7ZOQ - chains A and B of the 3 polymer chains in the assembly; structure by electron microscopy, 3.20 A resolution.

== Chain A ==
Name: Tpr-chat
From: Desulfonema magnum
Amino-acid sequence (822 residues; numbered 1 to 822; the number before each row is that of its first residue):
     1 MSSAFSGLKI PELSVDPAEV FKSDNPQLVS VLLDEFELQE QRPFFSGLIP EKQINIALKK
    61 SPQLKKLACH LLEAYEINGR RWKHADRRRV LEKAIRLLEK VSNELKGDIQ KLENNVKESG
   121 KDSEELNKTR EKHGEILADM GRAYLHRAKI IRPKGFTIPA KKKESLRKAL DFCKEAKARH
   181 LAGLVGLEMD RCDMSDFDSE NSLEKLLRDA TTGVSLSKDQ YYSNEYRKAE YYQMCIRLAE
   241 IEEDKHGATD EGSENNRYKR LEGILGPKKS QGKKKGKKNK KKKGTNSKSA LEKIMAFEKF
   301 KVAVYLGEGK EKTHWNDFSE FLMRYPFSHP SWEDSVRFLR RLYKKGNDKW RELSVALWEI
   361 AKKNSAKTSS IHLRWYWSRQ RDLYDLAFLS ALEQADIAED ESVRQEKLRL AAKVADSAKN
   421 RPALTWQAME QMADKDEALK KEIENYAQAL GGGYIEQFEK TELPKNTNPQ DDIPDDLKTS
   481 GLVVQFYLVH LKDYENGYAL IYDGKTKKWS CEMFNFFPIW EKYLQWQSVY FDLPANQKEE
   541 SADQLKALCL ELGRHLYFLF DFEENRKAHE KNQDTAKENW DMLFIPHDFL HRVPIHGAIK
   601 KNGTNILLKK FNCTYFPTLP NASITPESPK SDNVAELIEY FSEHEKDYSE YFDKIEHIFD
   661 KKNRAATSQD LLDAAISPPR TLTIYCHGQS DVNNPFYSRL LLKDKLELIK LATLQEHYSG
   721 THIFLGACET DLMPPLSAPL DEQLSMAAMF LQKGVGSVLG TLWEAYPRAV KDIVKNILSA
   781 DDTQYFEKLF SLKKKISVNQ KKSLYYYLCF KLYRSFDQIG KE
Disordered / not traced: 1, 462-470
What the authors report for this chain:
  - catalytic residues: Cys728 (proposed by the authors, not directly observed)

== Chain B ==
Name: cas7-11
From: Desulfonema magnum
Amino-acid sequence (1799 residues; each row starts with the number of its first residue):
     1 MGSSHHHHHH SQDPMQHIIP LTITFLESFR VIEWHKSSDR NSLRFLRGYA YARWHRSLKN
    61 NKGRPYITGT LVRSAIIRAA EELLWLNDGN YKGAICCPGE FNGSNAKVFR EGKARRLRRR
   121 QTLTWPTKCA CHEKEPCPFC LLLGRYEKSS KTSKSPVLNN VNFSNFNVLG KEKEFLNIED
   181 VADMRVVNRV DQQSGKAEDF FNIWEITDGA WKIFRGEIQV SDKGWSDEEN FSKFLTLLKG
   241 ASVLVDKISG GLCYLTLDKP ELAELPAVKT EKDVLEPGDD ASVLEISRPP YWNNMLNLAG
   301 TISEAFERED KLVHLRLFAD TVRELRRSDI ETLDLPKGHA DRLGKPSDHF IWDIEINKKV
   361 KLRNWLFWIF NEFRDTYAYF DWRTFCEALG QALYLEAKKQ VPNQFSSERP VGATPAMEVK
   421 TPEHDPGRAA QGPRYEWLIK GELVSQTPFF FGWSTEADNR EHTNLKLLAA RDGRLRLPLS
   481 VLRGILRRDI KVVLDNKCRA ELAMKQPCSC PVCNLMKKIT IRDSFSSNYA EPPKIRHKIR
   541 LDPKSGTVAK GALFDSEVGP RGVVFPFELR LRSADDTLPQ ALKTVFSWWQ QGTVSFSGDA
   601 GTGKGIFCLR NLKSIRWDLK TEMDKYAATL GGRKTPVGKW DKCHIPDDKT YPWVKETVEI
   661 SVCSPFITKD PVNSLIDSAG YDAICYTTVD LEKSENINSL PESEISLLFE MFDLQYPMSY
   721 LFPNKDIYLL KGESFRGMLR TAVGRGENLL LREHEDCSCT LCRIFGNEHN AGKIRVEDFI
   781 IQGEPRTKLV DRVAIDRFTA GAKDKFKFDA APIVGTPTNK LKFRGNIWIH RDLDGLACES
   841 LKLALEDIEN GLYPFGGLGN AGFGWVNYNP LSHPAQEENK ADFSLTKKME LNWSMKELST
   901 DKIYWPHYFL PFGKKVLREK TPPSHACIDE NEDSELYSGK IVCTLETRTP LIIPDSEFQG
   961 EEHKSYDFFN LNGELCIPGS EIRGMISSVF EALTNSCMRI FDEKKRLSWR MNPNKKDKKN
  1021 NNRRELDDFI PGRVTNDRKM EEMKEYRYPF YDQAITANDK QNKYFDQWEA TIELTDESLE
  1081 KLKAEKILQS VLDALRPLTK KKEKYKNTET FVFDLKKFIG KIDDNQQMIS EALERGKVRL
  1141 TGNSLKQISK TKKIPRQILN QLKGLKDNTY ENREQFISVL KTTVRGINDE QISLILDNID
  1201 EDVRLTDLSL TKIRKAKVPQ TLVDMLADLK KDEPYKNEKE FLSEFKKKMG EIIGLILKHA
  1261 AKTGGDVPRY NHPTPTDKML LSLAAYNRNH KHENGKAEYR IVKPKHNLKV DFMFAVTPFE
  1321 NPFKGYNPAA VVEEPVGGYL KVSGPNKIEK VKKVNPNSVS VRDDKNQEII HNGVYLRKIT
  1381 VANAKSKNKL RERLVPEFAW YDKDSEAAYA MTKRCERVFV EIGAKPIPIQ PSAREKFKIL
  1441 TQEYQKNAKQ QKTPEAFQTI LPKDGELRPG DLVYFREDKK TNTVTDIIPV RISRTVDDEV
  1501 LARKIPDDVG DVRPCVREIL DKEKQKEIAD AGVKEVFQHH PDGLCPACSL FGTTFYKGRI
  1561 AFGFAFHKDK DPELANNGKH ITLPLLERPR PTWSMPKKES RVPGRKFYVH HQGWERVIKH
  1621 SNLDESDPNA TKQTVNNRSV QAIKEEQKFQ FEVRFENLRE WELGLLVYVL QLEPQFAHKL
  1681 GMGKALGFGS VRIRVGEIHS GPKELDESRL VSSAMKKMEE IWDRDKNVLE KLFRLLYFNE
  1741 SKDIKVRYPK LQKEKEEEEE ESGYMELAKE EYQPEQRRNK LTNPWEGWGN ILKKPAILI
Disordered / not traced: 1-15, 264-274, 458-462, 694-724, 1016-1021, 1318-1338, 1404, 1793-1799
Bound ions: Zn2+ site 1: Cys97, Cys131, Cys137, Cys140; Zn2+ site 2: Cys498, Cys508, Cys510, Cys513; Zn2+ site 3: His754, Cys757, Cys759, Cys762; Zn2+ site 4: Cys997, Cys1515, Cys1545, Cys1548
What the authors report for this chain:
  - contacts within the chain: Asp310-Lys1526 (salt bridge)
  - catalytic residues: Asp682 (by similarity / conservation)

== Chain A / chain B interface ==
Contacting residue pairs (69; chain A residue first):
  Pro26(A) - Phe1537(B)  hydrophobic
  Gln27(A) - Ala1531(B)  hydrogen bond (side chain-backbone)
  Gln27(A) - Val1533(B)
  Ser30(A) - Val1533(B)
  Ser30(A) - Val1536(B)
  Leu38(A) - Lys544(B)
  Gln39(A) - Lys544(B)  hydrogen bond (backbone-side chain)
  Gln41(A) - Lys544(B)
  Gln41(A) - Leu751(B)
  Gln41(A) - Ser924(B)
  Gln41(A) - Glu932(B)
  Arg42(A) - Lys544(B)
  Arg42(A) - Thr921(B)  hydrogen bond
  Arg42(A) - Pro922(B)
  Arg42(A) - Ser924(B)
  Arg42(A) - Glu932(B)  salt bridge
  Pro43(A) - Lys544(B)
  Pro43(A) - Ser545(B)
  Pro43(A) - Lys920(B)
  Pro43(A) - Thr921(B)
  Pro43(A) - Pro922(B)
  Pro43(A) - Tyr1556(B)  hydrophobic
  Phe44(A) - Lys920(B)
  Phe45(A) - Lys920(B)  hydrogen bond (backbone-backbone)
  Phe45(A) - Pro922(B)
  Phe45(A) - His1539(B)
  Phe45(A) - Gly1543(B)
  Phe45(A) - Leu1544(B)  hydrophobic
  Phe45(A) - Tyr1556(B)  hydrophobic
  Ser46(A) - Gln1538(B)
  Ser46(A) - His1540(B)
  Ser46(A) - Pro1541(B)  hydrogen bond (side chain-backbone)
  Gly47(A) - Val1536(B)
  Gly47(A) - Gln1538(B)
  Gly47(A) - His1540(B)
  Gly47(A) - Pro1541(B)
  Leu48(A) - Val1536(B)  hydrogen bond (backbone-backbone)
  Leu48(A) - Phe1537(B)  hydrophobic
  Ile49(A) - Phe1537(B)
  Glu51(A) - Lys1522(B)  salt bridge
  Glu51(A) - Lys1524(B)
  Lys52(A) - Lys1524(B)
  Asn55(A) - Glu1527(B)
  Ile56(A) - Ala1531(B)  hydrophobic
  Ile56(A) - Val1533(B)  hydrophobic
  Leu58(A) - Ala1531(B)  hydrophobic
  Arg88(A) - Glu755(B)  salt bridge
  Ala160(A) - Thr414(B)
  Lys161(A) - Thr414(B)
  Glu164(A) - Thr414(B)
  Glu164(A) - Pro415(B)
  Gln427(A) - Arg499(B)
  Phe517(A) - His424(B)
  Trp520(A) - His424(B)
  Glu521(A) - His424(B)  salt bridge
  Leu524(A) - Gln506(B)
  Gln525(A) - Asp425(B)
  Gln525(A) - Pro426(B)
  Gln525(A) - Gly427(B)
  Phe531(A) - Ser509(B)
  Asp532(A) - Asn514(B)
  Leu533(A) - Gln431(B)
  Pro534(A) - Gln431(B)
  Asp691(A) - Lys497(B)
  Val692(A) - Lys497(B)
  Asn693(A) - Arg499(B)  hydrogen bond
  Arg699(A) - Asp495(B)  salt bridge
  Lys705(A) - Asp495(B)  salt bridge
  Ala738(A) - Lys505(B)
Other interface residues (no listed pair), chain A (52 interface residues in all): Phe21, Val29, Leu33, Glu40, Pro50, Lys60, Arg96, Ser528, Gln537, Gln544, Gln689, Pro735, Ser737
Other interface residues (no listed pair), chain B (48 interface residues in all): Gln121, Ser407, Gly412, Arg428, Leu494, Pro507, Cys508, Pro923, Asp933, Asp1530, Phe1555

== Summary ==
52 residues of chain A face 48 of chain B across their interface; the contacts include 7 hydrogen bonds and 6
salt bridges. Among the polar pairs are Arg42(A)-Glu932(B), Glu51(A)-Lys1522(B) and Arg88(A)-Glu755(B). The
paper reports catalytic residues Cys728(A) and Asp682(B); contacts within the chain involving Asp310(B) and
Lys1526(B).
Here chain A is Tpr-chat and chain B is cas7-11, both from Desulfonema magnum. Entry 7ZOQ (Cryo-EM structure
of a CRISPR effector in complex with a caspase regulator) was determined by electron microscopy, deposited
together with 7ZOL.
